Entry 5XF8 (electron microscopy, 7.10 A resolution (low resolution: residue-level contacts below are approximate; hydrogen-bond / salt-bridge calls are withheld)); this record covers chains 6 and C of the 7 polymer chains in the assembly.

# Chain 6
Protein: DNA replication licensing factor MCM6
Source organism: Saccharomyces cerevisiae (strain ATCC 204508 / S288c)
Notes: EC 3.6.4.12
UniProtKB: P53091 (MCM6_YEAST); the author numbering skips numbers that UniProt does not, so the offset changes along the chain: 1-840 = UniProt 1-840; 842-1018 = UniProt 841-1017
Amino-acid sequence (1017 residues; each row starts with the number of its first residue; note: 1 number in that range is skipped by the numbering (no residue carries it; nothing is unmodelled there)):
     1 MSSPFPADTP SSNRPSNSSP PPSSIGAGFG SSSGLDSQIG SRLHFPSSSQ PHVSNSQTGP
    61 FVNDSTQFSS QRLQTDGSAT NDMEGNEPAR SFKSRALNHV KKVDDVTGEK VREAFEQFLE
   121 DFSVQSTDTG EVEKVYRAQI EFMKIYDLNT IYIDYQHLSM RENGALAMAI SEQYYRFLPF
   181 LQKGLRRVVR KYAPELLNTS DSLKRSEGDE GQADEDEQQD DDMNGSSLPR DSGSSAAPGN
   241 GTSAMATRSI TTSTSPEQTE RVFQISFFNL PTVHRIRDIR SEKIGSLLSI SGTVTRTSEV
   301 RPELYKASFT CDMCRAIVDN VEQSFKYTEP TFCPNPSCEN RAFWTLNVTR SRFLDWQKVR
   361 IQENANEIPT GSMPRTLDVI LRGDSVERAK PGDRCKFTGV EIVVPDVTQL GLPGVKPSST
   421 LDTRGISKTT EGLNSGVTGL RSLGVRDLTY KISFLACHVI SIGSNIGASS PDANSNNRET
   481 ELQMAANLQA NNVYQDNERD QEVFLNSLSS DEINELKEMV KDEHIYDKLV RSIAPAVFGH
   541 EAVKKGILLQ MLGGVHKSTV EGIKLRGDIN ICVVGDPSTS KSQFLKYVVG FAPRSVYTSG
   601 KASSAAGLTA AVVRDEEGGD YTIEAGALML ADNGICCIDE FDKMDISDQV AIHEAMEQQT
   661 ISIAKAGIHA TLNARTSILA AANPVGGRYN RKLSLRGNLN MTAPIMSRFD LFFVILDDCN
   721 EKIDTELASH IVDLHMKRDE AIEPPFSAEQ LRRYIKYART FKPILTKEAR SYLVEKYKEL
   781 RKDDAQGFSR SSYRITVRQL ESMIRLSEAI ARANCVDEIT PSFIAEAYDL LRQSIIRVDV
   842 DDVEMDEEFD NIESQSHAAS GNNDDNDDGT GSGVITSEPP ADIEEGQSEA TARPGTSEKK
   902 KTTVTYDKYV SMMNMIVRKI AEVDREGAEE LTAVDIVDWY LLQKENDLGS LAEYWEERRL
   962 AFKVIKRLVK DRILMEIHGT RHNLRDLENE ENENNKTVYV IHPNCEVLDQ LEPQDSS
Unresolved in the structure: 1-102, 195-259, 407-448, 464-498, 558, 611-623, 788, 842-906, 927-932, 984-1018
UniProt features mapped onto this chain:
  - motif: S707 to D710 (Arginine finger)
  - binding site (ATP): G575 to S582
  - modified residue: S78 (Phosphoserine), S249 (Phosphoserine), S372 (Phosphoserine), T766 (Phosphothreonine)

# Chain C
Protein: Cell division cycle protein CDT1
Source organism: Saccharomyces cerevisiae (strain ATCC 204508 / S288c)
UniProtKB: P47112 (CDT1_YEAST); numbering as in UniProt (aligned over 1-604)
Amino-acid sequence (604 residues; numbered 1 to 604; the number before each row is that of its first residue):
     1 MSGTANSRRK EVLRVPVIDL NRVSDEEQLL PVVRAILLQH DTFLLKNYAN KAVLDALLAG
    61 LTTKDLPDTS QGFDANFTGT LPLEDDVWLE QYIFDTDPQL RFDRKCRNES LCSIYSRLFK
   121 LGLFFAQLCV KSVVSSAELQ DCISTSHYAT KLTRYFNDNG STHDGADAGA TVLPTGDDFQ
   181 YLFERDYVTF LPTGVLTIFP CAKAIRYKPS TMATTDNSWV SIDEPDCLLF HTGTLLARWS
   241 QGMHTTSPLQ IDPRANIVSL TIWPPLTTPI SSKGEGTIAN HLLEQQIKAF PKVAQQYYPR
   301 ELSILRLQDA MKFVKELFTV CETVLSLNAL SRSTGVPPEL HVLLPQISSM MKRKIVQDDI
   361 LKLLTIWSDA YVVELNSRGE LTMNLPKRDN LTTLTNKSRT LAFVERAESW YQQVIASKDE
   421 IMTDVPAFKI NKRRSSSNSK TVLSSKVQTK SSNANALNNS RYLANSKENF MYKEKMPDSQ
   481 ANLMDRLRER ERRSAALLSQ RQKRYQQFLA MKMTQVFDIL FSLTRGQPYT ETYLSSLIVD
   541 SLQDSNNPIG TKEASEILAG LQGILPMDIS VHQVDGGLKV YRWNSLDKNR FSKLLQIHKS
   601 KQQD
Unresolved in the structure: 1-12, 78-86, 158-183, 301-302, 418-498, 546-550

# Interface between chain 6 and chain C
Pairs across the interface - 12 pairs, chain 6 then chain C:
  P271(6) with S522(C); L523(C); G526(C)
  T272(6) with L523(C); Q527(C)
  V273(6) with D540(C)
  F504(6) with S545(C)
  L508(6) with S545(C)
  S510(6) with L509(C)
  D511(6) with K552(C); E553(C)
  K517(6) with Q502(C)
Interface residues without a listed pair, chain 6 (12 interface residues in all): S171, N506, S507, I513
Interface residues without a listed pair, chain C (12 interface residues in all): Y505, P528

# Summary
The chain 6/chain C interface involves 12 residues from each chain. Curated annotation (UniProt) lists 8
ATP-binding residues on chain 6.
Chain 6 is DNA replication licensing factor MCM6 and chain C is Cell division cycle protein CDT1, both from
Saccharomyces cerevisiae (strain ATCC 204508 / S288c); the structure, Cryo-EM structure of the Cdt1-MCM2-7
complex in AMPPNP state, was determined by electron microscopy.
